8TVQ - chains A and E of the 14 polymer chains in the assembly; structure by electron microscopy, 4.60 A resolution (low resolution: residue-level contacts below are approximate; hydrogen-bond / salt-bridge calls are withheld).

== Chain A ==
Molecule: DNA-directed RNA polymerase II subunit RPB1
Organism: Saccharomyces cerevisiae
Notes: EC 2.7.7.6
Reference sequence: P04050 (RPB1_YEAST); residues 1-1733 here = UniProt positions 1-1733
Amino-acid sequence (1733 residues; numbered 1 to 1733; the number before each row is that of its first residue):
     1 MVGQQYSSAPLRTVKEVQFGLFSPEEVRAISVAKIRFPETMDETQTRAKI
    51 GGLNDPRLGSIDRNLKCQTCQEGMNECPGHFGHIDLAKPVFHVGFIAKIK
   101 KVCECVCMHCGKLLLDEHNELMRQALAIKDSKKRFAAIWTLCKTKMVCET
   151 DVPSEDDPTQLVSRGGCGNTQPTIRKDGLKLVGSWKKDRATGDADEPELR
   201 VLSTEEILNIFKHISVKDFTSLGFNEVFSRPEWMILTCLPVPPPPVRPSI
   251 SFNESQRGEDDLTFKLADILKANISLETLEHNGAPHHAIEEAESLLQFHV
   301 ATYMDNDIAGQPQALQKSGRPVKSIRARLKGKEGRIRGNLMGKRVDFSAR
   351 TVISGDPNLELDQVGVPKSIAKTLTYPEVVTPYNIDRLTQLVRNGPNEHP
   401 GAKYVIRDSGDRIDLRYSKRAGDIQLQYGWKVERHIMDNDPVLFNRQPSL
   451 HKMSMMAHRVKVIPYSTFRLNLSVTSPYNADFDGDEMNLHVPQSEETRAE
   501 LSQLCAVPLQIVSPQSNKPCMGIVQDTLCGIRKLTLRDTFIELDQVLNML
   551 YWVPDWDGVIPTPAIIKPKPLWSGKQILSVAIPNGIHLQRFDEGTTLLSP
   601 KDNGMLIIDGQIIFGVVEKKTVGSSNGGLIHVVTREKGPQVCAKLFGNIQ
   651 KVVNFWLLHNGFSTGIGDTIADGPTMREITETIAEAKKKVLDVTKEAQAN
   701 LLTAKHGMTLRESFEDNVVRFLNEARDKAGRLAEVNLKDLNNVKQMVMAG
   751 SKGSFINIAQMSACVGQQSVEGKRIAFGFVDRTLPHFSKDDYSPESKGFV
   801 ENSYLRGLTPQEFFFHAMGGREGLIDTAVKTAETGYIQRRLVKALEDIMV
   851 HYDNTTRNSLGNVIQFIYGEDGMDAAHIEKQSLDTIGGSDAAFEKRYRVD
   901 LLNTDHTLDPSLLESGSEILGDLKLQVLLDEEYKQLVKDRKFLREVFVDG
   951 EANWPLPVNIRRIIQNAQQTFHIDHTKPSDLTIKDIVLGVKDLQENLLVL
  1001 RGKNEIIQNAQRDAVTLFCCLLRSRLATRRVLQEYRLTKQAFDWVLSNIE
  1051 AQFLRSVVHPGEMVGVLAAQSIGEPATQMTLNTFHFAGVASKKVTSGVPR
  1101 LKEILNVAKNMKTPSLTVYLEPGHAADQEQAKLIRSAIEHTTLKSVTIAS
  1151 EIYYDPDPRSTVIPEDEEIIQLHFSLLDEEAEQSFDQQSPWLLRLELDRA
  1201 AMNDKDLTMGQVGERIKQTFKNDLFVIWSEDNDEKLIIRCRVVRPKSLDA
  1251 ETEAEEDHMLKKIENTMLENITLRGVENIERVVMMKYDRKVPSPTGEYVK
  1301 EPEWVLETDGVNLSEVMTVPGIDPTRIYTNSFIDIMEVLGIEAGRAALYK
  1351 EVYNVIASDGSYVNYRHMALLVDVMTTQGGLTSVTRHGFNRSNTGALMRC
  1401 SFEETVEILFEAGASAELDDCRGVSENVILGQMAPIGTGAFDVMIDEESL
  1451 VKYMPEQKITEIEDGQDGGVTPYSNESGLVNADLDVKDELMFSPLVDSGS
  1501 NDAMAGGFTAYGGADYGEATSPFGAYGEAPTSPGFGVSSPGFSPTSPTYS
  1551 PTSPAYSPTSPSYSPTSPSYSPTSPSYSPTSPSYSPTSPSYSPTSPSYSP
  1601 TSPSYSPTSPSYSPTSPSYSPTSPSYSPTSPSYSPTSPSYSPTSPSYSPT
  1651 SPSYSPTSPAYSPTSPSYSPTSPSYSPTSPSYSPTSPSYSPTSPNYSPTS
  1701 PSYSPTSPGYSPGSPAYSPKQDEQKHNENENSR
Disordered / not traced: 1-7, 42-44, 188-198, 1079-1096, 1158-1187, 1221-1224, 1243-1256, 1444-1733
Metal / ion sites: Zn2+ site 1: Cys67, Cys77; Zn2+ site 2: Met108, Cys110, Cys167; Mg2+: Asp483, Asp485 (shared with 1 residue of chain R)
Swiss-Prot annotation at these positions:
  - region: Pro248 to Asp260 (Lid loop), Asn306 to Lys323 (Rudder loop), Pro810 to Glu822 (Bridging helix)
  - binding site (Zn(2+)): Cys67, Cys70, Cys77, His80, Cys107, Cys110, Cys148, Cys167
  - binding site (Mg(2+)): Asp481, Asp483, Asp485
  - modified residue: Thr1471 (Phosphothreonine)
  - cross-link (Glycyl lysine isopeptide (Lys-Gly)): Lys695 (interchain with G-Cter in ubiquitin), Lys1246 (interchain with G-Cter in ubiquitin), Lys1350 (interchain with G-Cter in ubiquitin)
  - natural variant: Ser1653 to Pro1659 (deletion: In strain: A364A)
  - mutagenesis: Lys1246 (K1246R: Impairs ubiquitination during transcription stress)

== Chain E ==
Molecule: DNA-directed RNA polymerases I, II, and III subunit RPABC1
Organism: Saccharomyces cerevisiae
Reference sequence: A0A6A5Q456 (A0A6A5Q456_YEASX); residues 1-215 here = UniProt positions 1-215
Amino-acid sequence (215 residues; row label = number of the first residue in the row):
     1 MDQENERNISRLWRAFRTVKEMVKDRGYFITQEEVELPLEDFKAKYCDSM
    51 GRPQRKMMSFQANPTEESISKFPDMGSLWVEFCDEPSVGVKTMKTFVIHI
   101 QEKNFQTGIFVYQNNITPSAMKLVPSIPPATIETFNEAALVVNITHHELV
   151 PKHIRLSSDEKRELLKRYRLKESQLPRIQRADPVALYLGLKRGEVVKIIR
   201 KSETSGRYASYRICM

== How chain A and chain E interact ==
Contacting residue pairs - 71 pairs, chain A then chain E:
  Arg857(A) with Tyr168(E); Leu170(E)
  Leu860(A) with Gln174(E)
  Gly861(A) with Leu170(E); Gln174(E)
  Asn862(A) with Gln174(E)
  Val863(A) with Leu170(E); Gln174(E)
  Gln865(A) with Tyr208(E)
  Phe866(A) with Pro176(E); Tyr208(E); Ala209(E); Ser210(E); Tyr211(E)
  Ile867(A) with Tyr208(E)
  Gly869(A) with Thr204(E)
  Glu870(A) with Arg200(E); Ser202(E); Thr204(E); Ser205(E); Tyr208(E)
  Asp871(A) with Thr204(E)
  Phe942(A) with Gly206(E); Arg207(E)
  Glu945(A) with Lys201(E)
  Pro955(A) with Glu203(E)
  Asn1004(A) with Arg167(E)
  Ile1006(A) with Glu163(E); Leu164(E); Arg167(E)
  Ile1007(A) with Arg167(E)
  Asp1013(A) with Ser205(E); Arg207(E)
  Ala1014(A) with Thr204(E)
  Thr1016(A) with Gly206(E)
  Leu1017(A) with Ser202(E); Glu203(E); Thr204(E); Ser205(E); Gly206(E)
  Met1317(A) with Val142(E)
  Thr1318(A) with Arg7(E); Val141(E)
  Val1319(A) with Arg7(E)
  Pro1320(A) with Arg7(E)
  Pro1324(A) with His147(E)
  Thr1325(A) with His146(E); His147(E); Glu148(E)
  Arg1326(A) with Glu148(E)
  Ile1327(A) with His147(E)
  Glu1337(A) with Pro183(E)
  Val1338(A) with Ile144(E)
  Leu1339(A) with Ile144(E); His147(E); Pro183(E); Val184(E)
  Gly1340(A) with Asp182(E); Val184(E)
  Ile1341(A) with Ile178(E); Asp182(E)
  Glu1342(A) with Arg200(E)
  Ala1343(A) with Leu149(E)
  Arg1345(A) with Arg200(E)
  Tyr1365(A) with Ser202(E); Glu203(E)
  Thr1376(A) with Arg212(E)
  Thr1377(A) with Arg177(E); Arg212(E)
  Gly1379(A) with Gln179(E); Arg212(E)
Other interface residues (no listed pair), chain A (48 interface residues in all): Thr855, Val946, Phe947, Ala1346, Ala1347, Asp1373, Gln1378
Other interface residues (no listed pair), chain E (39 interface residues in all): Val150, Pro151, His153, Leu175, Ile198

== In short ==
Chain A and chain E form an interface of 48 and 39 residues respectively. Cys67(A) and Cys77(A) coordinate
Zn2+ site 1. UniProt lists 8 Zn2+-binding residues, 3 Mg2+-binding residues and one mutagenesis site on chain
A.
Chain A is DNA-directed RNA polymerase II subunit RPB1 and chain E is DNA-directed RNA polymerases I, II, and
III subunit RPABC1, both from Saccharomyces cerevisiae; the structure, Cryo-EM structure of CPD stalled
10-subunit Pol II in complex with Rad26, was determined by electron microscopy (same publication as 8TUG,
8TVP, 8TVS, 8TVV, 8TVW, 8TVX and 8TVY).
